5V7D - chain A; structure by X-ray diffraction, 1.35 A resolution.

# Chain A
Protein: Lysozyme
Organism: Enterobacteria phage T4
Notes: EC 3.2.1.17
Reference sequence: D9IEF7 (D9IEF7_BPT4); numbering as in UniProt (aligned over 1-164)
Sequence (170 residues; row label = number of the first residue in the row):
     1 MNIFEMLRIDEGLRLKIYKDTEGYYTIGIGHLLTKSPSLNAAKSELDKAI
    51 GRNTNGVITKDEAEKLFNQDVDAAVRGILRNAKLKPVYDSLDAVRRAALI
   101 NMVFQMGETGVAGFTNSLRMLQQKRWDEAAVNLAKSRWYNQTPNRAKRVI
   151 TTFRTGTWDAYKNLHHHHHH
Unresolved in the structure: 163-170
Sequence notes: conflict Thr-54 (Cys in D9IEF7), Ala-97 (Cys in D9IEF7); expression tag (165-170)
Modified residues: Tyr-18 (3-bromo-L-tyrosine; BYR)
Residues lining bound ligands: 2-hydroxyethyl disulfide (HED): Phe-4, Asn-68, Val-71, Asp-72, Val-75, Arg-76
What the authors report for this chain:
  - contacts within the chain: Arg-14/Gly-28

# Summary
Ligands of chain A: 2-hydroxyethyl disulfide. From the paper: contacts within the chain involving Gly-28 and
Arg-14.
Chain A is Lysozyme (Enterobacteria phage T4); the structure, T4 lysozyme Y18Ymbr, was determined by X-ray
diffraction (same publication as 5V7E and 5V7F).
